Entry 2OK7 (X-ray diffraction, 2.70 A resolution); this record covers chains A and B.

== Chain A (and B) ==
Molecule: Putative ferredoxin--NADP reductase
Source organism: Plasmodium falciparum 3D7
Notes: EC 1.18.1.2; chain B of this document is another copy of the same molecule, construct and numbering; everything in this record applies to it too
UniProt: Q6LF82 (Q6LF82_PLAF7); residues 1-316 here correspond to UniProt positions 56-371 (UniProt number = residue number + 55)
Amino-acid sequence (316 residues; row label = number of the first residue in the row):
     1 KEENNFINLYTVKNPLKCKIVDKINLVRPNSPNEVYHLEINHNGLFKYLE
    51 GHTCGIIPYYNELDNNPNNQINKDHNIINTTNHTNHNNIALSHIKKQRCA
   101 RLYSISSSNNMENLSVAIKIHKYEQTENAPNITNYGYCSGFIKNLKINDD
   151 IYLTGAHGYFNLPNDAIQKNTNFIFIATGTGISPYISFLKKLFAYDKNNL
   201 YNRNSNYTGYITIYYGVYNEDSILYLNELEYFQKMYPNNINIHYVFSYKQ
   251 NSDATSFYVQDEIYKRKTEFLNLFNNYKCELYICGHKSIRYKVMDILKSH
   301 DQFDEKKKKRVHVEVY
Disordered / not traced: 1-4, 62-94, 126-133, 202-203, 299-305 (chain B: 1-4, 62-94, 125-132, 204-206, 299-305)
Ligand contacts:
  - adenosine-2'-5'-diphosphate (A2P): Asn-33, Lys-119, Thr-178, Gly-179, Gly-216, Val-217, Tyr-218, Ser-247, Tyr-258, Gln-260, His-286, Ser-288, Ile-289
  - FAD (flavin-adenine dinucleotide), molecule 1: Thr-53, Arg-101, Leu-102, Tyr-103, Ser-104, Ala-117, Ile-118, Lys-119, His-121, Lys-122, Tyr-123, Gly-136, Tyr-137, Cys-138, Ser-139, Thr-180, Glu-314, Tyr-316
  - FAD, molecule 2: Leu-102, Glu-314, Val-315, Tyr-316
What the authors report for this chain:
  - binding site for flavin-adenine dinucleotide: Arg-101, Leu-102, Tyr-103, Ser-104, Ala-117, Lys-119, His-121, Tyr-123, Tyr-137, Cys-138, Ser-139, Tyr-316
  - self-association interface (contacts with another copy of this molecule); pairs are residue here / residue on that copy: Cys-99/Cys-99 (disulfide)
  - binding site for adenosine-2'-5'-diphosphate: Lys-119, Ser-247, Tyr-258, Gln-260, His-286, Lys-287, Ser-288, Lys-292
  - conformationally variable residues (helix shift, loop rearrangement): Tyr-248 to Phe-257, Ile-289 to Lys-298

== Interface between chain A and chain B ==
Disulfides between the chains: Cys-99(A)/Cys-99(B)
Pairs across the interface (26):
  Lys-13(A) / Lys-95(B)
  Gln-97(A) / Arg-98(B)
  Arg-98(A) / Gln-97(B)
  Cys-99(A) / Arg-98(B)  hydrogen bond (side chain-backbone)
  Cys-99(A) / Cys-99(B)  disulfide
  Arg-101(A) / Arg-101(B)
  Lys-119(A) / Lys-287(B)
  Glu-124(A) / Arg-290(B)  salt bridge
  Lys-249(A) / Lys-292(B)
  Ser-252(A) / Tyr-264(B)  hydrogen bond (backbone-side chain)
  Asp-253(A) / Tyr-264(B)  hydrogen bond
  Thr-255(A) / Phe-257(B)
  Ser-256(A) / Thr-255(B)
  Ser-256(A) / Ser-256(B)  hydrogen bond (backbone-backbone)
  Ser-256(A) / Asp-261(B)  hydrogen bond
  Phe-257(A) / Thr-255(B)
  Tyr-258(A) / Tyr-258(B)  hydrophobic
  Tyr-258(A) / Ser-288(B)
  Asp-261(A) / Thr-255(B)
  Asp-261(A) / Ser-256(B)  hydrogen bond
  Tyr-264(A) / Asp-253(B)
  Ser-288(A) / Tyr-258(B)
  Tyr-291(A) / Pro-32(B)
  Lys-292(A) / Ala-254(B)
  Lys-292(A) / Thr-255(B)
  Lys-292(A) / Ser-256(B)
Interface residues without a listed pair, chain A (22 interface residues in all): Ala-254, Gln-260, Lys-287
Interface residues without a listed pair, chain B (22 interface residues in all): Lys-96, Tyr-218, Gln-260, His-286

== Overview ==
Chain A and chain B each contribute 22 residues to their interface; the contacts include 1 disulfide bond, 6
hydrogen bonds and 1 salt bridge. Among the polar pairs are Glu-124(A)/Arg-290(B), Cys-99(A)/Arg-98(B) and
Ser-252(A)/Tyr-264(B). The paper reports a binding site for flavin-adenine dinucleotide at Arg-101(A),
Leu-102(A) and Tyr-103(A) among others; a binding site for adenosine-2'-5'-diphosphate at Lys-119(A),
Ser-247(A) and Tyr-258(A) among others.
Chain A and chain B are both Putative ferredoxin--NADP reductase (Plasmodium falciparum 3D7); the structure,
Ferredoxin-NADP+ reductase from Plasmodium falciparum with 2'P-AMP, was determined by X-ray diffraction
together with 2OK8 from the same study.
